Entry 2KXK (solution NMR); this record covers chains A and B.

[Chain A]
Protein: Insulin A chain
Source organism: Homo sapiens
Reference sequence: P01308 (INS_HUMAN); residues 1-21 here correspond to UniProt positions 90-110 (UniProt number = residue number + 89)
Sequence (22 residues; numbered 1 to 22; the number before each row is that of its first residue):
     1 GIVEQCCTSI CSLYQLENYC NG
Sequence notes: insertion (22)
Disulfides: Cys-6/Cys-11

[Chain B]
Protein: Insulin B chain
Source organism: Homo sapiens
Notes: engineered mutation(s): R31K
Reference sequence: P01308 (INS_HUMAN); residues 1-30 here correspond to UniProt positions 25-54 (UniProt number = residue number + 24)
Sequence (32 residues; numbered 1 to 32; the number before each row is that of its first residue):
     1 FVNQHLCGSH LVEALYLVCG ERGFFYTPKT KR
Sequence notes: insertion (31-32)

[Interface between chain A and chain B]
Residue-residue contacts (45; chain A residue first):
  Gly-1(A) / Pro-28(B)
  Ile-2(A) / Leu-11(B)
  Ile-2(A) / Phe-25(B)
  Ile-2(A) / Tyr-26(B)
  Ile-2(A) / Thr-27(B)
  Val-3(A) / Leu-11(B)
  Val-3(A) / Tyr-26(B)
  Cys-6(A) / Gln-4(B)
  Cys-6(A) / His-5(B)
  Cys-6(A) / Leu-6(B)
  Cys-6(A) / Leu-11(B)
  Cys-7(A) / His-5(B)
  Cys-7(A) / Leu-6(B)
  Cys-7(A) / Cys-7(B)  disulfide
  Thr-8(A) / His-5(B)
  Ser-9(A) / His-5(B)
  Ile-10(A) / Phe-1(B)
  Ile-10(A) / Val-2(B)
  Ile-10(A) / Asn-3(B)
  Ile-10(A) / Gln-4(B)
  Ile-10(A) / His-5(B)
  Cys-11(A) / Phe-1(B)
  Cys-11(A) / Val-2(B)
  Cys-11(A) / Gln-4(B)
  Ser-12(A) / Phe-1(B)
  Leu-13(A) / Val-18(B)
  Leu-16(A) / Leu-11(B)
  Leu-16(A) / Leu-15(B)
  Leu-16(A) / Val-18(B)
  Leu-16(A) / Cys-19(B)
  Glu-17(A) / Val-18(B)
  Glu-17(A) / Arg-22(B)
  Tyr-19(A) / Leu-15(B)
  Tyr-19(A) / Phe-24(B)
  Tyr-19(A) / Phe-25(B)
  Tyr-19(A) / Arg-32(B)
  Cys-20(A) / Cys-19(B)  disulfide
  Cys-20(A) / Arg-22(B)
  Cys-20(A) / Gly-23(B)
  Cys-20(A) / Arg-32(B)
  Asn-21(A) / Arg-22(B)
  Asn-21(A) / Gly-23(B)
  Asn-21(A) / Phe-24(B)
  Asn-21(A) / Arg-32(B)
  Gly-22(A) / Arg-32(B)
Interface residues without a listed pair, chain A (18 interface residues in all): Gln-15
Interface residues without a listed pair, chain B (20 interface residues in all): Ala-14
Disulfides between the chains: Cys-7(A)/Cys-7(B), Cys-20(A)/Cys-19(B)

[Overview]
Chain A and chain B form an interface of 18 and 20 residues respectively; the contacts include 2 disulfide
bonds.
Here chain A is Insulin A chain and chain B is Insulin B chain, both from Homo sapiens. Entry 2KXK (Human
Insulin Mutant A22Gly-B31Lys-B32Arg) was determined by solution NMR.
